Entry 7NKJ (electron microscopy, 2.17 A resolution); this record covers chains A and E of the 7 polymer chains in the assembly.

Chain A:
Protein: ATP synthase subunit alpha
Organism: Mycolicibacterium smegmatis (strain ATCC 700084 / mc(2)155)
Notes: EC 7.1.2.2
UniProt: A0R202 (ATPA_MYCS2); residue numbers follow UniProt; this construct covers 1-548
Sequence (548 residues; numbered 1 to 548; the number before each row is that of its first residue):
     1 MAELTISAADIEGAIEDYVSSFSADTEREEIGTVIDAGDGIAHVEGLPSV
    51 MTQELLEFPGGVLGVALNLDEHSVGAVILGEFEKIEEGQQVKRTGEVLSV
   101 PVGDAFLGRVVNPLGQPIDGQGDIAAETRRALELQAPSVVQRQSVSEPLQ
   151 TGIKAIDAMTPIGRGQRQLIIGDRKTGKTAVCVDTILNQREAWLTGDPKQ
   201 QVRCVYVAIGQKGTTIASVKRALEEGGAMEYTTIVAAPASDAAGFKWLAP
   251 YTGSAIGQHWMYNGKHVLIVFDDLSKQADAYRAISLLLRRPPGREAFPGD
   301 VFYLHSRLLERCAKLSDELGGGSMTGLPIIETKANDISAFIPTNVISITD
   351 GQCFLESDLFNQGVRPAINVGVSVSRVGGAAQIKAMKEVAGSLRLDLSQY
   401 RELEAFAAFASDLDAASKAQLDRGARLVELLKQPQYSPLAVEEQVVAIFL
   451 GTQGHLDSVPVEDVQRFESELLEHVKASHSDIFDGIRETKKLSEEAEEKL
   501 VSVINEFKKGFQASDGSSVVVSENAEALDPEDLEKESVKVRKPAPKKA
Unresolved in the structure: 1-26, 522-548
Bound ions: Mg2+: Thr179 (together with ATP)
Small-molecule neighbours: ATP (adenosine-5'-triphosphate): Asp173, Arg174, Lys175, Thr176, Gly177, Lys178, Thr179, Ala180, Glu331, Phe360, Arg365, Pro366, Gln433, Pro434, Gln435
UniProt features mapped onto this chain:
  - binding site (ATP): Gly172 to Thr179
  - site: Ser373 (Required for activity)

Chain E:
Protein: ATP synthase subunit beta
Organism: Mycolicibacterium smegmatis (strain ATCC 700084 / mc(2)155)
Notes: EC 7.1.2.2
UniProt: A0R200 (ATPB_MYCS2); numbering as in UniProt (aligned over 1-475)
Sequence (475 residues; each row starts with the number of its first residue):
     1 MTATAEKTAGRVVRITGPVVDVEFPRGSVPELFNALHAEITFGALAKTLT
    51 LEVAQHLGDSLVRCISMQPTDGLVRGVEVTDTGASISVPVGDGVKGHVFN
   101 ALGDCLDDPGYGKDFEHWSIHRKPPAFSDLEPRTEMLETGLKVVDLLTPY
   151 VRGGKIALFGGAGVGKTVLIQEMINRIARNFGGTSVFAGVGERTREGNDL
   201 WVELADANVLKDTALVFGQMDEPPGTRMRVALSALTMAEFFRDEQGQDVL
   251 LFIDNIFRFTQAGSEVSTLLGRMPSAVGYQPTLADEMGELQERITSTRGR
   301 SITSMQAVYVPADDYTDPAPATTFAHLDATTELSRAVFSKGIFPAVDPLA
   351 SSSTILDPAIVGDEHYRVAQEVIRILQRYKDLQDIIAILGIDELSEEDKQ
   401 LVNRARRIERFLSQNMMAAEQFTGQPGSTVPLKETIEAFDKLTKGEFDHL
   451 PEQAFFLIGGLDDLAKKAESLGAKL
Unresolved in the structure: 1-7, 472-475
Small-molecule neighbours: ADP (adenosine-5'-diphosphate): Gly161, Ala162, Gly163, Val164, Gly165, Lys166, Thr167, Val168, Phe338, Phe343, Met416, Ala419, Phe422, Thr423

Interface between chain A and chain E:
Pairs across the interface - 95 pairs, chain A then chain E:
  Gly46(A) - Arg75(E)  hydrogen bond (backbone-side chain)
  Leu47(A) - Arg75(E)  hydrogen bond (backbone-side chain)
  Pro48(A) - Arg75(E)
  Ser49(A) - Val74(E)
  Val50(A) - Val74(E)
  Val50(A) - Arg75(E)
  Met51(A) - Phe42(E)  hydrophobic
  Met51(A) - Gly72(E)
  Met51(A) - Leu73(E)
  Met51(A) - Val74(E)  hydrophobic
  Thr52(A) - Ile15(E)
  Thr52(A) - Thr70(E)
  Thr52(A) - Asp71(E)
  Thr52(A) - Gly72(E)  hydrogen bond (backbone-backbone)
  Thr52(A) - Leu73(E)  hydrogen bond (backbone-backbone)
  Gln53(A) - Asp71(E)
  Leu67(A) - Ile15(E)
  Asn68(A) - Ile15(E)
  Asn68(A) - Thr16(E)
  Leu69(A) - Arg14(E)
  Leu69(A) - Ile15(E)  hydrogen bond (backbone-backbone)
  Leu69(A) - Arg75(E)
  Asp70(A) - Val13(E)
  Asp70(A) - Arg14(E)
  Asp70(A) - Arg75(E)  hydrogen bond (backbone-side chain)
  Glu71(A) - Val13(E)
  Glu71(A) - Arg14(E)  salt bridge
  Ser73(A) - Arg75(E)
  Val74(A) - Arg75(E)
  Gly95(A) - Phe42(E)
  Glu96(A) - Phe42(E)
  Val97(A) - Phe42(E)  hydrophobic
  Val97(A) - Leu45(E)  hydrophobic
  Glu133(A) - Leu45(E)
  Glu133(A) - Asp71(E)
  Leu134(A) - Ala44(E)
  Ala136(A) - Asp221(E)
  Pro137(A) - Thr194(E)
  Val139(A) - Thr194(E)
  Val139(A) - Gly197(E)
  Val139(A) - Asn198(E)
  Val139(A) - Gln219(E)
  Val140(A) - Leu106(E)
  Val140(A) - Asp107(E)
  Val140(A) - Trp201(E)  hydrophobic
  Arg142(A) - Thr194(E)
  Arg142(A) - Arg195(E)
  Arg142(A) - Asn198(E)
  Gln143(A) - Asn198(E)
  Ser144(A) - Asp199(E)
  Val145(A) - Arg195(E)
  Arg290(A) - Thr16(E)
  Arg290(A) - Gly17(E)
  Pro291(A) - Thr268(E)
  Pro291(A) - Gly271(E)
  Gly293(A) - Thr268(E)
  Gly299(A) - Pro224(E)
  Gly299(A) - Glu265(E)
  Gly299(A) - Thr268(E)
  Gly299(A) - Leu269(E)
  Phe302(A) - Met220(E)
  Phe302(A) - Arg227(E)
  Phe302(A) - Glu265(E)
  Tyr303(A) - Pro69(E)
  Tyr303(A) - Asp221(E)
  Tyr303(A) - Glu222(E)
  Tyr303(A) - Pro223(E)
  Ser306(A) - Met220(E)  hydrogen bond (side chain-backbone)
  Ser306(A) - Asp221(E)
  Arg307(A) - Asp221(E)
  Glu310(A) - Arg193(E)
  Glu310(A) - Thr194(E)  hydrogen bond
  Glu310(A) - Met220(E)
  Glu310(A) - Asp221(E)
  Ser338(A) - Ala312(E)
  Phe340(A) - Gln261(E)
  Thr343(A) - Tyr309(E)
  Ser347(A) - Arg193(E)  hydrogen bond (backbone-side chain)
  Ser347(A) - Met220(E)
  Ser347(A) - Arg258(E)
  Ile348(A) - Arg193(E)  hydrogen bond (backbone-side chain)
  Ile348(A) - Met220(E)  hydrophobic
  Thr349(A) - Arg193(E)  hydrogen bond (backbone-side chain)
  Asp350(A) - Arg195(E)  salt bridge
  Arg376(A) - Ala162(E)
  Arg376(A) - Arg193(E)
  Arg376(A) - Glu196(E)  salt bridge
  Val377(A) - Arg195(E)
  Leu403(A) - Ile388(E)  hydrophobic
  Phe406(A) - Ile388(E)  hydrophobic
  Leu413(A) - Ile388(E)  hydrophobic
  Asp414(A) - Ala387(E)
  Asp414(A) - Ile388(E)  hydrogen bond (backbone-backbone)
  Ser417(A) - Ala387(E)  hydrogen bond (side chain-backbone)
  Ser417(A) - Ile388(E)
Also at the interface, not in a pair above, chain A (59 interface residues in all): Ser138, Arg167, Pro292, Pro298, Asp300, Ile346, Arg394, Asp412
Also at the interface, not in a pair above, chain E (48 interface residues in all): Glu192, Phe217, Arg335, Leu389, Gly390

In short:
59 residues of chain A face 48 of chain E across their interface, with 13 hydrogen bonds and 3 salt bridges.
Polar contacts include Glu71(A)-Arg14(E), Asp350(A)-Arg195(E) and Arg376(A)-Glu196(E). Ligands of chain A:
ATP. Ligands of chain E: ADP.
Chain A is ATP synthase subunit alpha and chain E is ATP synthase subunit beta, both from Mycolicibacterium
smegmatis (strain ATCC 700084 / mc(2)155); the structure, Mycobacterium smegmatis ATP synthase F1 state 3, was
determined by electron microscopy (same publication as 7NJK, 7NJL, 7NJM, 7NJN, 7NJO, 7NJP and 20 further
entries).
